Entry 3FLR (X-ray diffraction, 3.00 A resolution); this record covers chains A and B.

Chain A (and B):
Molecule: SAP-like pentraxin
From: Limulus polyphemus
Notes: chain B of this document is another copy of the same molecule, construct and numbering; everything in this record applies to it too
UniProt: Q8WQK3 (Q8WQK3_LIMPO); residues 1-217 here correspond to UniProt positions 18-234 (UniProt number = residue number + 17)
Sequence (217 residues; row label = number of the first residue in the row):
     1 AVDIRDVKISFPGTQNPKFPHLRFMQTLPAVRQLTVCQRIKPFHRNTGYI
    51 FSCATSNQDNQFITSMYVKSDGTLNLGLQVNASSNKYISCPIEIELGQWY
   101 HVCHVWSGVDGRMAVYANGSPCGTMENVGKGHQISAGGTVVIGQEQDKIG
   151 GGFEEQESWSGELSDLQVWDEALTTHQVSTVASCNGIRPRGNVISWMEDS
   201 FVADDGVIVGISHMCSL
Disulfides: Cys37-Cys103, Cys90-Cys122, Cys184-Cys215
Bound ions: Ca2+ site 1: Asp59, Asn60, Glu145, Gln146, Asp147; Ca2+ site 2: Glu145, Asp147

Interface between chain A and chain B:
Residue-residue contacts - 25 pairs, chain A then chain B:
  Lys8(A) with Glu171(B), salt bridge
  Pro12(A) with Arg32(B)
  Lys41(A) with Gln33(B), hydrogen bond; Glu171(B), salt bridge
  Phe43(A) with Arg32(B); Val109(B)
  Glu95(A) with Arg112(B), salt bridge
  Leu96(A) with Val109(B), hydrophobic; Asp110(B)
  Gly97(A) with Gln33(B), hydrogen bond (backbone-side chain); Val109(B)
  Gln98(A) with Ala172(B), hydrogen bond (side chain-backbone); Thr174(B)
  Trp99(A) with Glu171(B), hydrogen bond
  Ile211(A) with Glu171(B)
  His213(A) with Trp169(B); Glu171(B), salt bridge; Gln177(B), hydrogen bond (backbone-side chain); Asn192(B)
  Leu217(A) with Trp169(B); Leu173(B), hydrophobic; Gln177(B); Thr180(B); Val181(B), hydrophobic; Pro189(B), hydrophobic
Other interface residues (no listed pair), chain A (16 interface residues in all): Pro42, Glu162, Ser212, Met214
Other interface residues (no listed pair), chain B (17 interface residues in all): Ser107, Arg190

Summary:
16 residues of chain A and 17 residues of chain B are in contact; the contacts include 5 hydrogen bonds and 4
salt bridges. Polar contacts include Lys8(A)-Glu171(B), Lys41(A)-Glu171(B) and Glu95(A)-Arg112(B). Asp59(A),
Asn60(A), Glu145(A), Gln146(A) and Asp147(A) coordinate Ca2+ site 1.
Both chains are SAP-like pentraxin (Limulus polyphemus). Entry 3FLR (Crystal structure of native octameric
SAP-like pentraxin from Limulus polyphemus) was determined by X-ray diffraction (same publication as 3FLP and
3FLT).
